Entry 8WA2 (electron microscopy, 3.00 A resolution); this record covers chains B and I of the 9 polymer chains in the assembly.

== Chain B ==
Name: Mst1
From: Chlamydomonas reinhardtii
Reference sequence: A8J9H7 (A8J9H7_CHLRE); residue numbers follow UniProt; this construct covers 1-1987
Chain sequence (1987 residues; each row starts with the number of its first residue):
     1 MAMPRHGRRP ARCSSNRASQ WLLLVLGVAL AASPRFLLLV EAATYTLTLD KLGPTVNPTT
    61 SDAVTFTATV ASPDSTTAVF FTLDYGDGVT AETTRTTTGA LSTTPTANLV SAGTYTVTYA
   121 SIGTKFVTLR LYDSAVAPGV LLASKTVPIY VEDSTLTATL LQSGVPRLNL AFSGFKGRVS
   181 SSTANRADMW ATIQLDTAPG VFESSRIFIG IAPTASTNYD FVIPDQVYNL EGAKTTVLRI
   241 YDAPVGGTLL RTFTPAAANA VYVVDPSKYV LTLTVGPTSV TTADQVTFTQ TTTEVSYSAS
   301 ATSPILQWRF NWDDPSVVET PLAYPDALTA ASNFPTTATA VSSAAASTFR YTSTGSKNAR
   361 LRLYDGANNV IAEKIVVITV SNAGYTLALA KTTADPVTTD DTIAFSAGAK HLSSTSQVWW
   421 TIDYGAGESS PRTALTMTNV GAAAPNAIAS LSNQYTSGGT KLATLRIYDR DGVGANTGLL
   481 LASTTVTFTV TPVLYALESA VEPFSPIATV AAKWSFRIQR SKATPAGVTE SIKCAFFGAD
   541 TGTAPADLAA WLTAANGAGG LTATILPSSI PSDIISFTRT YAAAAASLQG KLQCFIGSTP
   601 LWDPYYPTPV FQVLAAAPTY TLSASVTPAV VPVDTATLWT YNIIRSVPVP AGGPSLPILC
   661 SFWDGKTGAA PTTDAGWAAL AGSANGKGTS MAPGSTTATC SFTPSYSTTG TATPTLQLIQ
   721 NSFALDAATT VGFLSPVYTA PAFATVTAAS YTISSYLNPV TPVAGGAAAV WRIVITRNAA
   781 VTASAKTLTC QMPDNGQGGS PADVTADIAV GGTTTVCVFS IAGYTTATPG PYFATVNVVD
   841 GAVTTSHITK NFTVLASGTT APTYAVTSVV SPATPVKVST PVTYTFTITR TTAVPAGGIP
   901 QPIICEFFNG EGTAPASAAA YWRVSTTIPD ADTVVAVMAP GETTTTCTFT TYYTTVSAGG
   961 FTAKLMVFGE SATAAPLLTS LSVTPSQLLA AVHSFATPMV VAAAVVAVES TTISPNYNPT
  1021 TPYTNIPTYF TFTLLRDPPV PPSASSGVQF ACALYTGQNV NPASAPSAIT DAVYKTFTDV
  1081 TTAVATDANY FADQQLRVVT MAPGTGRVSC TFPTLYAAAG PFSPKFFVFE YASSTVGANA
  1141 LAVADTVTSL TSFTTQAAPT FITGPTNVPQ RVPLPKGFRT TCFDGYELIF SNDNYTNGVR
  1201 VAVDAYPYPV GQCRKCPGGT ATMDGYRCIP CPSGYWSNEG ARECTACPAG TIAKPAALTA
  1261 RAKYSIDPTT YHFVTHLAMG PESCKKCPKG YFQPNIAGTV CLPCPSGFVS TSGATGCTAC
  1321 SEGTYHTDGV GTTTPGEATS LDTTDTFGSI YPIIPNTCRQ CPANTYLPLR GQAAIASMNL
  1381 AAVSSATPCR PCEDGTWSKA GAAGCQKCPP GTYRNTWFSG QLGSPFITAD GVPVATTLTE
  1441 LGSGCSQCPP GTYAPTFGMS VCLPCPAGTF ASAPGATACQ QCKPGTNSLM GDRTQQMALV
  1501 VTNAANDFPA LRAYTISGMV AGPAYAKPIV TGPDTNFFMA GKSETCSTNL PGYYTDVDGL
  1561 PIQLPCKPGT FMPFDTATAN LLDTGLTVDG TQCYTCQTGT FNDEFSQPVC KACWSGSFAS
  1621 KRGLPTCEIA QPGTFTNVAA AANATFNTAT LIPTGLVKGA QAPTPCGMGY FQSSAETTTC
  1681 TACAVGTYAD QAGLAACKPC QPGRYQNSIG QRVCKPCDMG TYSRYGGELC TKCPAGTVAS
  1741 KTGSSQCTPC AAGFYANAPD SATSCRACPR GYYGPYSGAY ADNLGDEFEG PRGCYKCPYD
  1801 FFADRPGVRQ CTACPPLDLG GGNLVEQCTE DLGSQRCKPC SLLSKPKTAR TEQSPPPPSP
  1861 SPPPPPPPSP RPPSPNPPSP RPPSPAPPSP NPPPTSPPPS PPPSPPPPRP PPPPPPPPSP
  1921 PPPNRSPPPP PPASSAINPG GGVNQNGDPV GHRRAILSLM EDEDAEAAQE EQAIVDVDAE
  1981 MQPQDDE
Not modelled in the structure: 1-43, 1951-1987
Modified residues: Pro-1855, Pro-1856, Pro-1857, Pro-1858, Pro-1860, Pro-1862, Pro-1863, Pro-1864, Pro-1865, Pro-1866, Pro-1867, Pro-1868, Pro-1870, Pro-1872, Pro-1873, Pro-1875, Pro-1877, Pro-1878, Pro-1880, Pro-1882, Pro-1883, Pro-1885, Pro-1887, Pro-1888, Pro-1890, Pro-1892, Pro-1893, Pro-1894, Pro-1897, Pro-1898, Pro-1899, Pro-1901, Pro-1902, Pro-1903, Pro-1905, Pro-1906, Pro-1907, Pro-1908, Pro-1910, Pro-1911, Pro-1912, Pro-1913, Pro-1914, Pro-1915, Pro-1916, Pro-1917, Pro-1918, Pro-1920, Pro-1921, Pro-1922, Pro-1923, Pro-1927, Pro-1928, Pro-1929, Pro-1930, Pro-1931, Pro-1932 (4-hydroxyproline; HYP)
Disulfides: Cys-534/Cys-594, Cys-790/Cys-817, Cys-905/Cys-947, Cys-1052/Cys-1110, Cys-1182/Cys-1213, Cys-1216/Cys-1228, Cys-1231/Cys-1244, Cys-1247/Cys-1284, Cys-1287/Cys-1301, Cys-1320/Cys-1358, Cys-1392/Cys-1405, Cys-1408/Cys-1445, Cys-1448/Cys-1462, Cys-1465/Cys-1479, Cys-1482/Cys-1546, Cys-1566/Cys-1593, Cys-1596/Cys-1610, Cys-1613/Cys-1627, Cys-1666/Cys-1680, Cys-1683/Cys-1697, Cys-1700/Cys-1714, Cys-1733/Cys-1747, Cys-1750/Cys-1765, Cys-1768/Cys-1794, Cys-1797/Cys-1811, Cys-1814/Cys-1837, Cys-1828/Cys-1840
Covalently attached groups: glycan linked to Asn-851, Asn-1194, Asn-1643, Ser-1854, Ser-1859, Ser-1861, Ser-1869, Ser-1874, Ser-1884, Ser-1889, Ser-1896, Ser-1900, Ser-1904, Ser-1919, Ser-1926
Ion coordination: Ca2+: Ser-925, Asp-930, Asp-932
Small-molecule neighbours:
  - oligosaccharide (alpha-L-arabinofuranose, beta-L-arabinofuranose, beta-D-galactofuranose units): Pro-1857, Pro-1858, Pro-1860
  - beta-L-arabinofuranose (FUB), molecule 1: Leu-494, Tyr-495, Ala-496, Leu-497, Trp-602, Tyr-606
  - beta-L-arabinofuranose (FUB), molecule 2: Ala-893, Gly-941, Glu-942, Thr-943, Thr-944, Pro-1901, Pro-1902, Pro-1903
  - beta-L-arabinofuranose (FUB), molecule 3: Glu-942, Thr-944, Thr-946, Pro-1903, Pro-1905, Pro-1906, Pro-1907, Arg-1909
  - beta-L-arabinofuranose (FUB), molecule 4: Pro-1042, Gly-1104, Pro-1913, Pro-1914, Pro-1915, Pro-1916, Pro-1917
  - beta-L-arabinofuranose (FUB), molecule 5: Glu-1789, Tyr-1795, Lys-1796, Cys-1797, Pro-1798, Leu-1832, Glu-1852, Gln-1853, Pro-1855
  - beta-L-arabinofuranose (FUB), molecule 6: Arg-1792, Pro-1860, Pro-1862, Pro-1863
  - beta-L-arabinofuranose (FUB), molecule 7: Gln-1853, Pro-1855, Pro-1856, Pro-1857
  - beta-L-arabinofuranose (FUB), molecule 8: Pro-1860, Pro-1862, Pro-1863, Pro-1864
  - beta-L-arabinofuranose (FUB), molecule 9: Pro-1862, Pro-1863, Pro-1864, Pro-1865
  - beta-L-arabinofuranose (FUB), molecule 10: Pro-1864, Pro-1865, Pro-1866, Pro-1867
  - beta-L-arabinofuranose (FUB), molecule 11: Pro-1867, Pro-1868, Pro-1870
  - beta-L-arabinofuranose (FUB), molecule 12: Pro-1872, Pro-1873, Pro-1875
  - beta-L-arabinofuranose (FUB), molecule 13: Pro-1877, Pro-1878, Ser-1879, Pro-1880, Arg-1881
  - beta-L-arabinofuranose (FUB), molecule 14: Ser-1879, Pro-1880, Arg-1881, Pro-1882, Pro-1883
  - beta-L-arabinofuranose (FUB), molecule 15: Pro-1883, Pro-1885, Ala-1886
  - beta-L-arabinofuranose (FUB), molecule 16: Pro-1887, Pro-1888, Pro-1890, Asn-1891
  - beta-L-arabinofuranose (FUB), molecule 17: Pro-1890, Asn-1891, Pro-1892, Pro-1893
  - beta-L-arabinofuranose (FUB), molecule 18: Asn-1891, Pro-1892, Pro-1893, Pro-1894
  - beta-L-arabinofuranose (FUB), molecule 19: Asn-1891, Pro-1892, Pro-1893, Pro-1894, Thr-1895
  - beta-L-arabinofuranose (FUB), molecule 20: Pro-1894, Thr-1895, Pro-1897, Pro-1898
  - beta-L-arabinofuranose (FUB), molecule 21: Pro-1905, Pro-1906, Pro-1907, Pro-1908
  - beta-L-arabinofuranose (FUB), molecule 22: Pro-1907, Pro-1908, Arg-1909, Pro-1910, Pro-1911
  - beta-L-arabinofuranose (FUB), molecule 23: Pro-1908, Arg-1909, Pro-1910, Pro-1911, Pro-1912
  - beta-L-arabinofuranose (FUB), molecule 24: Arg-1909, Pro-1910, Pro-1911, Pro-1912
  - beta-L-arabinofuranose (FUB), molecule 25: Pro-1910, Pro-1911, Pro-1912, Pro-1913, Pro-1914
  - beta-L-arabinofuranose (FUB), molecule 26: Pro-1911, Pro-1912, Pro-1914, Pro-1915
  - beta-L-arabinofuranose (FUB), molecule 27: Pro-1912, Pro-1913, Pro-1914, Pro-1915

== Chain I ==
Name: Mstax
Chain sequence (64 residues; row label = number of the first residue in the row):
     1 PPPPPPPPPP PGTPDQPAAP AAPAAPAAPA APPPALPGAP PPPPPPPPPP PPGVPPAAAA
    61 AAAA
Not modelled in the structure: 35-64
Modified residues: Pro-1, Pro-2, Pro-3, Pro-4, Pro-5, Pro-6, Pro-7, Pro-8, Pro-9, Pro-10, Pro-11, Pro-14, Pro-17, Pro-20, Pro-23, Pro-26, Pro-29, Pro-32, Pro-33, Pro-34, Pro-37, Pro-40, Pro-41, Pro-42, Pro-43, Pro-44, Pro-45, Pro-46, Pro-47, Pro-48, Pro-49, Pro-50, Pro-51, Pro-52, Pro-55, Pro-56 (4-hydroxyproline; HYP)

== Chain B / chain I interface ==
Contacting residue pairs - 7 pairs, chain B then chain I:
  Ala-1751(B) / Gln-16(I)
  Phe-1754(B) / Gln-16(I)
  Arg-1805(B) / Ala-21(I)  hydrogen bond (side chain-backbone)
  Arg-1805(B) / Ala-22(I)
  Arg-1805(B) / Pro-23(I)
  Pro-1806(B) / Pro-20(I)
  Arg-1836(B) / Pro-26(I)
Also at the interface, not in a pair above, chain I (7 interface residues in all): Pro-17

== Overview ==
5 residues of chain B and 7 residues of chain I are in contact; the contacts include 1 hydrogen bond. The
hydrogen-bonded pair is Arg-1805(B)/Ala-21(I). Bound to chain B: oligosaccharide and 27 copies of
beta-L-arabinofuranose.
Here chain B is Mst1 (Chlamydomonas reinhardtii) and chain I is Mstax. Entry 8WA2 (cryo-EM structure of native
mastigonemes isolated from Chlamydomonas reinhardtii at 3.0 angstrom resolution) was determined by electron
microscopy.
